7CSO - chain A; structure by X-ray diffraction, 2.39 A resolution.

[Chain A]
Molecule: Rho guanine nucleotide exchange factor 16
Organism: Mus musculus
Reference sequence: Q3U5C8 (ARHGG_MOUSE); numbering as in UniProt (aligned over 261-713)
Amino-acid sequence (459 residues; each row starts with the number of its first residue):
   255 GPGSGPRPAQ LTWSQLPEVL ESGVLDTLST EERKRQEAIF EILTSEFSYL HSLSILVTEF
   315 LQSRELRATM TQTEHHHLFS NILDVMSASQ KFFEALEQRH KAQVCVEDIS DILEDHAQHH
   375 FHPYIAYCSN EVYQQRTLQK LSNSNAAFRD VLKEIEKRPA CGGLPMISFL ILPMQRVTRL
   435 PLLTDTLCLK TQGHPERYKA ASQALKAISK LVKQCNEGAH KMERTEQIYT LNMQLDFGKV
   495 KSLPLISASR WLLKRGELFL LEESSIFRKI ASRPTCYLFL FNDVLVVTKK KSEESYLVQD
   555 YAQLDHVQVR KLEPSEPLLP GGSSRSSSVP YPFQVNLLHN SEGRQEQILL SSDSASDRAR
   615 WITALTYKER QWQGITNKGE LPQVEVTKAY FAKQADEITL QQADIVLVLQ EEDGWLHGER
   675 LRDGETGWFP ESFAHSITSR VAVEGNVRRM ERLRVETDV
Not modelled in the structure: 255-263, 573-579, 624-630, 710-713
Sequence notes: expression tag (255-260)
What the authors report for this chain:
  - contacts within the chain: P435-R676 (hydrophobic contact), L436-R676 (hydrophobic contact), D439-R706 (salt bridge), V466-R676 (hydrophobic contact), N470-E679 (hydrogen bond), H474-E679 (hydrogen bond), R614-E651 (salt bridge), R676-L707 (hydrophobic contact)
  - mutagenesis - T617A: unchanged catalytic activity on RhoG
  - mutagenesis - R676L: decreased catalytic activity
  - mutagenesis - R706D: increased catalytic activity on RhoG

[In short]
The paper reports that R676L reduces catalytic activity; contacts within the chain involving P435, R676 and
L436 among others; 3 substitutions were tested in all.
Chain A is Rho guanine nucleotide exchange factor 16 (Mus musculus); the structure, Structure of Ephexin4
DH-PH-SH3, was determined by X-ray diffraction together with 7CSP and 7CSR from the same study.
